6SZZ - chain A; structure by X-ray diffraction, 2.05 A resolution.

== Chain A ==
Protein: Cold shock protein CspD
Source organism: Bacillus subtilis
Reference sequence: A0A063XII3 (A0A063XII3_BACIU); residue numbers follow UniProt; this construct covers 1-67
Chain sequence (67 residues; each row starts with the number of its first residue):
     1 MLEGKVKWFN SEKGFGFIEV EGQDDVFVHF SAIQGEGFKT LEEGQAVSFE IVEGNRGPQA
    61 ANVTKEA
Modified positions: Trp-8 (4-fluorotryptophane; 4FW)

== In short ==
Chain A is Cold shock protein CspD (Bacillus subtilis); the structure, Crystal structure of Cold Shock Protein
B (CspB) containing the modified residue 4-F-Trp, was determined by X-ray diffraction (same publication as
6T00).
